Entry 4M3X (X-ray diffraction, 2.20 A resolution); this record covers chains A and P of the 3 polymer chains in the assembly.

Chain A:
Protein: DNA polymerase
Organism: Enterobacteria phage RB69
Notes: EC 2.7.7.7
UniProt: Q38087 (DPOL_BPR69); residues 1-903 here = UniProt positions 1-903
Sequence (903 residues; numbered 1 to 903; the number before each row is that of its first residue):
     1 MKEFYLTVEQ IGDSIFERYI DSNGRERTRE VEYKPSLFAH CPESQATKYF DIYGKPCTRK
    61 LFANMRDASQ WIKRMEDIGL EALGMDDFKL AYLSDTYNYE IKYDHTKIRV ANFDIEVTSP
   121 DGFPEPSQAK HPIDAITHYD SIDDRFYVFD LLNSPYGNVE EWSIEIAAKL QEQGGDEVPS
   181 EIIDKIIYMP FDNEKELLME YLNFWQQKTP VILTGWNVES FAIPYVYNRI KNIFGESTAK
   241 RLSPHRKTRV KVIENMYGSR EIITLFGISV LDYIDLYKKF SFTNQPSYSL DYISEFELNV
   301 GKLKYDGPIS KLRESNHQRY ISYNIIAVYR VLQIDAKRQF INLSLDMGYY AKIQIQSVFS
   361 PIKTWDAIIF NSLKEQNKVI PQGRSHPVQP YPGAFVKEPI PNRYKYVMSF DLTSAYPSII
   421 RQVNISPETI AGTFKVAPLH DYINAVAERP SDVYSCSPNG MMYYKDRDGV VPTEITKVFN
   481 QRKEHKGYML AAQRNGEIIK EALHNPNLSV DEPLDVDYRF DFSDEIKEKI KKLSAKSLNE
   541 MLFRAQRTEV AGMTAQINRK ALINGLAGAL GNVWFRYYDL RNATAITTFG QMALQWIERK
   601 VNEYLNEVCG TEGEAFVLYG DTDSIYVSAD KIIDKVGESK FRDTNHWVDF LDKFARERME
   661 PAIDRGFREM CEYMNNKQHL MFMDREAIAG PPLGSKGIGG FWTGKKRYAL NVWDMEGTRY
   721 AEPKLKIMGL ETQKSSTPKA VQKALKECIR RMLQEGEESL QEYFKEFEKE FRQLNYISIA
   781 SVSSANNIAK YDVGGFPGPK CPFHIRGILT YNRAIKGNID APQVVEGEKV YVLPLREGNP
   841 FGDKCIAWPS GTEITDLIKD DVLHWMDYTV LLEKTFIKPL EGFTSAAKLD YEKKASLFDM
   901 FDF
Unresolved in the structure: 902-903
Sequence notes: engineered mutation Ala222 (Asp in Q38087), Ala327 (Asp in Q38087), Ala415 (Leu in Q38087), Ala561 (Leu in Q38087), Gly565 (Ser in Q38087), Ala567 (Tyr in Q38087)
Ion coordination: Ca2+ site 1 near Glu116 (its only coordinating residue here); Ca2+ site 2: Asp411, Leu412, Asp623 (together with ATP); Ca2+ site 3: Asn505, Asn507, Lys531; Ca2+ site 4: Asp623 (together with ATP); Ca2+ site 5 near Glu716 (its only coordinating residue here)
Small-molecule neighbours: ATP (adenosine-5'-triphosphate): Asp411, Leu412, Thr413, Ser414, Ala415, Tyr416, Pro417, Arg482, Lys486, Lys560, Asn564, Thr622, Asp623
Swiss-Prot annotation at these positions:
  - region: Thr248 to Thr264 (Beta hairpin), Lys705 to Tyr708 (Binding of DNA in B-conformation), Leu897 to Phe903 (Interaction with the polymerase clamp)
  - binding site (Mg(2+)): Asp114, Glu116, Asp411, Leu412, Asp623
  - binding site (substrate): Ser414, Tyr416, Arg482, Lys560
  - site: Asp621 (Optimization of metal coordination by the polymerase active site), Lys706 (Optimization of metal coordination by the polymerase active site), Asp714 (Essential for viral replication)
  - mutagenesis: Asp621 (D621A: Drastic decrease in the efficiency of incorporation of dGMP), Lys706 (K706A: Almost complete loss of polymerase activity), Asp714 (D714A: Complete loss of viral replication)

Chain P:
Molecule: DNA primer
Sequence (13 nucleotides; numbered 103 to 115; the number before each row is that of its first residue):
   103 GCGGACTGTT TAC

How chain A and chain P interact:
Residue-residue contacts (26; chain A residue first):
  Asn284(A) - DT113(P)  hydrogen bond to the phosphate
  Asp621(A) - DC115(P)  sugar contact
  Thr622(A) - DC115(P)  sugar contact
  Lys706(A) - DA114(P)  hydrogen bond to the base
  Tyr708(A) - DC115(P)  hydrogen bond to the phosphate
  Met728(A) - DA114(P)  phosphate contact
  Met728(A) - DC115(P)  phosphate contact
  Gly729(A) - DA114(P)  hydrogen bond to the phosphate
  Gln733(A) - DT113(P)  sugar contact
  Gln733(A) - DA114(P)  phosphate contact
  Lys734(A) - DT113(P)  phosphate contact
  Ser735(A) - DT113(P)  hydrogen bond to the phosphate
  Ser736(A) - DT112(P)  sugar contact
  Val782(A) - DT112(P)  phosphate contact
  Ser783(A) - DT111(P)  phosphate contact
  Ser783(A) - DT112(P)  phosphate contact
  Ser784(A) - DT111(P)  phosphate contact
  Ser784(A) - DT112(P)  hydrogen bond to the phosphate
  Ala785(A) - DT111(P)  phosphate contact
  Asn786(A) - DT111(P)  hydrogen bond to the phosphate
  Lys790(A) - DG110(P)  salt bridge to the phosphate
  Tyr791(A) - DT109(P)  hydrogen bond to the phosphate
  Tyr791(A) - DG110(P)  hydrogen bond to the phosphate
  Pro802(A) - DG110(P)  sugar contact
  His804(A) - DG110(P)  phosphate contact
  His804(A) - DT111(P)  salt bridge to the phosphate
Also at the interface, not in a pair above, chain A (26 interface residues in all): Asp623, Tyr626, Ile727, Asn787, Lys800, Lys829

Summary:
26 residues of chain A face 7 of chain P across their interface; the contacts include 9 hydrogen bonds and 2
salt bridges. Polar pairs include Lys706(A)-DA114(P), Asn284(A)-DT113(P) and Tyr708(A)-DC115(P). Chain A binds
ATP.
Here chain A is DNA polymerase (Enterobacteria phage RB69) and chain P is DNA primer. Entry 4M3X (RB69 DNA
polymerase ternary complex with dT/dG at position n-5 of primer/template duplex) was determined by X-ray
diffraction, deposited together with 4M3R, 4M3T, 4M3U, 4M3W, 4M3Y, 4M3Z and 3 further entries.
